PDB entry 5ESD | X-ray diffraction, 2.25 A resolution | chains A and D of the 4 polymer chains in the assembly

# Chain A (and D)
Molecule: 2-succinyl-5-enolpyruvyl-6-hydroxy-3-cyclohexene-1-carboxylate synthase
From: Mycobacterium tuberculosis (strain ATCC 25618 / H37Rv)
Notes: EC 2.2.1.9; chain D of this document is another copy of the same molecule, construct and numbering; everything in this record applies to it too
UniProtKB: P9WK11 (MEND_MYCTU); residue numbers follow UniProt; this construct covers 1-554
Amino-acid sequence (574 residues; row label = number of the first residue in the row; numbers below 1 keep their minus sign (Met-19 is residue -19)):
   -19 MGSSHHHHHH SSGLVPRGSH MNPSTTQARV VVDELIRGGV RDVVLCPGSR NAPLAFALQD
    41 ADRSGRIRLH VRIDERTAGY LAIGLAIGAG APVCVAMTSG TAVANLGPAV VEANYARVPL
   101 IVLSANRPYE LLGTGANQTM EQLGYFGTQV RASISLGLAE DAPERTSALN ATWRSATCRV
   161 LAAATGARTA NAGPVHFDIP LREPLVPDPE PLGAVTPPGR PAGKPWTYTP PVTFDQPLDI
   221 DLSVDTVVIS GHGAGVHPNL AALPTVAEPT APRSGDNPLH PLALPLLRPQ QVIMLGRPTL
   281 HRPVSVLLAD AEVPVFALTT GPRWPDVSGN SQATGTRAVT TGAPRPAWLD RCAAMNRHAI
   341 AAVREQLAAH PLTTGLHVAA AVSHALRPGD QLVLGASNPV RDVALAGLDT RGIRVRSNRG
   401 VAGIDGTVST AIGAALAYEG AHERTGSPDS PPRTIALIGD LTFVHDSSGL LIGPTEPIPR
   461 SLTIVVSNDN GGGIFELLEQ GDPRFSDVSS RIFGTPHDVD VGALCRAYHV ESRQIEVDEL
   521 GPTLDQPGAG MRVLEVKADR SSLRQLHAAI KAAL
Disordered / not traced: -19 to 0, 188-195, 479-485 (chain D: -19 to 1, 185-194, 428-429)
Sequence notes: initiating methionine (-19); expression tag (-18 to 0)
Metal / ion sites: Mn2+: Asp440, Asp469, Gly471 (together with thiamine diphosphate)
Ligand contacts:
  - thiamine diphosphate: Pro27, Gly28, Glu55, Thr78, Thr81, Ala82, Asn85, Gln118
  - thiamine diphosphate (TPP): Ser377, Asn378, Pro379, Ile404, Gly439, Asp440, Leu441, Thr442, Asp469, Gly471, Gly472, Gly473, Ile474, Phe475, Phe493

# Interface between chain A and chain D
Pairs across the interface - 135 pairs, chain A then chain D:
  Leu25(A) - Ile492(D)  hydrophobic
  Pro27(A) - Ile492(D)
  Pro27(A) - Thr495(D)
  Gly28(A) - Phe493(D)
  Ser29(A) - Phe475(D)
  Ser29(A) - Leu478(D)
  Ser29(A) - Gln480(D)  hydrogen bond
  Ala32(A) - Phe493(D)  hydrophobic
  Ala35(A) - Ile492(D)
  Phe36(A) - Phe485(D)  hydrophobic
  Phe36(A) - Phe493(D)  hydrophobic
  Gln39(A) - Val488(D)
  Asp42(A) - Arg491(D)  salt bridge
  Arg43(A) - Val488(D)
  Leu49(A) - Arg491(D)  hydrogen bond (backbone-side chain)
  Val51(A) - Arg491(D)
  Val51(A) - Thr495(D)
  Ile53(A) - Leu441(D)  hydrophobic
  Ile53(A) - His445(D)
  Ile53(A) - Thr495(D)
  Asp54(A) - Arg56(D)  salt bridge
  Asp54(A) - His445(D)  salt bridge
  Glu55(A) - His445(D)  salt bridge
  Arg56(A) - Asp54(D)  salt bridge
  Arg56(A) - Arg56(D)
  Arg56(A) - Asn85(D)  hydrogen bond
  Gly80(A) - Val401(D)
  Thr81(A) - Tyr60(D)
  Thr81(A) - Pro88(D)
  Thr81(A) - Val401(D)
  Thr81(A) - Gly403(D)
  Thr81(A) - Asp405(D)  hydrogen bond
  Ala84(A) - Ala84(D)
  Ala84(A) - Pro88(D)
  Asn85(A) - Arg56(D)  hydrogen bond
  Asn85(A) - Pro88(D)
  Asn85(A) - Asp405(D)  hydrogen bond
  Gly87(A) - Ala84(D)
  Pro88(A) - Ala84(D)
  Pro88(A) - Asn85(D)
  Val91(A) - Glu121(D)
  Val91(A) - Leu123(D)  hydrophobic
  Tyr95(A) - Gly115(D)
  Tyr95(A) - Ala116(D)
  Tyr95(A) - Glu121(D)  hydrogen bond
  Leu111(A) - Val307(D)
  Gly113(A) - Arg303(D)
  Thr114(A) - Pro305(D)
  Thr114(A) - Asp306(D)  hydrogen bond (backbone-backbone)
  Thr114(A) - Val307(D)
  Gly115(A) - Arg277(D)  hydrogen bond (backbone-side chain)
  Ala116(A) - Arg277(D)  hydrogen bond (backbone-side chain)
  Ala116(A) - Val307(D)  hydrophobic
  Asn117(A) - Arg277(D)
  Asn117(A) - Thr279(D)
  Asn117(A) - Arg399(D)
  Asn117(A) - Ala402(D)
  Gln118(A) - Val401(D)
  Thr119(A) - Tyr95(D)  hydrogen bond (backbone-side chain)
  Met120(A) - Val91(D)  hydrophobic
  Met120(A) - Tyr95(D)
  Glu121(A) - Tyr95(D)  hydrogen bond
  Glu121(A) - Thr128(D)  hydrogen bond
  Glu121(A) - Gln129(D)  hydrogen bond
  Gly124(A) - Gly124(D)
  Tyr125(A) - Gly87(D)
  Tyr125(A) - Leu123(D)
  Tyr125(A) - Gly124(D)  hydrogen bond (backbone-backbone)
  Tyr125(A) - Tyr125(D)  hydrogen bond (backbone-backbone)
  Phe126(A) - Leu123(D)
  Phe126(A) - Gly124(D)
  Gly127(A) - Gly124(D)
  Gln129(A) - Glu121(D)  hydrogen bond
  Gln129(A) - Gln122(D)  hydrogen bond (side chain-backbone)
  Val186(A) - Glu479(D)
  Val186(A) - Phe485(D)  hydrophobic
  Pro187(A) - Arg484(D)
  Arg277(A) - Ala116(D)
  Asp306(A) - Thr114(D)  hydrogen bond
  Val401(A) - Thr81(D)
  Ile404(A) - Ile53(D)  hydrophobic
  Asp405(A) - Asn85(D)  hydrogen bond
  Leu441(A) - Ile53(D)  hydrophobic
  Val444(A) - Tyr508(D)
  His445(A) - Asp54(D)
  Ser447(A) - Tyr508(D)
  Leu451(A) - Val444(D)  hydrophobic
  Leu451(A) - Val499(D)  hydrophobic
  Gly453(A) - Pro496(D)
  Pro454(A) - Pro496(D)
  Pro454(A) - Asp498(D)
  Thr455(A) - Arg491(D)
  Glu456(A) - Arg491(D)  salt bridge
  Asp487(A) - Asn31(D)  hydrogen bond
  Asp487(A) - Ala32(D)  hydrogen bond (side chain-backbone)
  Asp487(A) - Ala35(D)
  Val488(A) - Leu25(D)  hydrophobic
  Val488(A) - Gln39(D)
  Val488(A) - Arg43(D)
  Ser489(A) - Pro27(D)
  Ser489(A) - Val51(D)
  Arg491(A) - Asp42(D)  salt bridge
  Arg491(A) - Arg43(D)
  Arg491(A) - Leu49(D)  hydrogen bond (side chain-backbone)
  Arg491(A) - Val51(D)
  Arg491(A) - Thr455(D)  hydrogen bond (side chain-backbone)
  Arg491(A) - Glu456(D)  salt bridge
  Ile492(A) - Pro27(D)  hydrophobic
  Ile492(A) - Val51(D)  hydrophobic
  Ile492(A) - Ile53(D)  hydrophobic
  Ile492(A) - Thr455(D)
  Ile492(A) - Glu456(D)
  Phe493(A) - Pro27(D)  hydrophobic
  Thr495(A) - Pro454(D)
  His497(A) - His509(D)
  Asp498(A) - His509(D)  hydrogen bond (backbone-side chain)
  Val499(A) - Leu451(D)  hydrophobic
  Val499(A) - Ala507(D)
  Val499(A) - His509(D)
  Asp500(A) - Arg506(D)
  Asp500(A) - Ala507(D)  hydrogen bond (backbone-backbone)
  Ala503(A) - Ala503(D)
  Ala503(A) - Ala507(D)  hydrophobic
  Leu504(A) - Leu504(D)  hydrophobic
  Leu504(A) - Ala507(D)
  Leu504(A) - Tyr508(D)
  Ala507(A) - Val499(D)
  Ala507(A) - Asp500(D)  hydrogen bond (backbone-backbone)
  Ala507(A) - Ala503(D)
  Ala507(A) - Leu504(D)
  Tyr508(A) - Ser447(D)
  Tyr508(A) - Val499(D)  hydrophobic
  Tyr508(A) - Leu504(D)
  His509(A) - His497(D)  hydrogen bond (side chain-backbone)
  His509(A) - Asp498(D)  hydrogen bond (side chain-backbone)
Interface residues without a listed pair, chain A (79 interface residues in all): Arg107, Leu112, Glu183, Ser448, Ile452, Pro457, Ser486, Arg506
Interface residues without a listed pair, chain D (82 interface residues in all): Cys26, Arg30, Phe36, His50, Arg52, Gly80, Asn117, Trp304, Pro457, Ser489

# In short
79 residues of chain A and 82 residues of chain D are in contact; the contacts include 29 hydrogen bonds and 8
salt bridges. Among the polar pairs are Asp42(A)-Arg491(D), Asp54(A)-Arg56(D) and Asp54(A)-His445(D). Chain A
binds thiamine diphosphate. Asp440(A), Asp469(A) and Gly471(A) coordinate Mn2+.
Both chains are 2-succinyl-5-enolpyruvyl-6-hydroxy-3-cyclohexene-1-carboxylate synthase (Mycobacterium
tuberculosis (strain ATCC 25618 / H37Rv)). Entry 5ESD (Crystal Structure of M. tuberculosis MenD bound to ThDP
and Mn2+) was determined by X-ray diffraction together with 5ERX, 5ERY, 5ESO, 5ESS and 5ESU from the same
study.
